7EKE - chains A and B; structure by X-ray diffraction, 2.70 A resolution.

Chain A:
Name: Angiotensin-converting enzyme 2
Organism: Homo sapiens
Notes: EC 3.4.17.23, 3.4.17.-
Reference sequence: Q9BYF1 (ACE2_HUMAN); residues 19-615 here = UniProt positions 19-615
Chain sequence (603 residues; row label = number of the first residue in the row):
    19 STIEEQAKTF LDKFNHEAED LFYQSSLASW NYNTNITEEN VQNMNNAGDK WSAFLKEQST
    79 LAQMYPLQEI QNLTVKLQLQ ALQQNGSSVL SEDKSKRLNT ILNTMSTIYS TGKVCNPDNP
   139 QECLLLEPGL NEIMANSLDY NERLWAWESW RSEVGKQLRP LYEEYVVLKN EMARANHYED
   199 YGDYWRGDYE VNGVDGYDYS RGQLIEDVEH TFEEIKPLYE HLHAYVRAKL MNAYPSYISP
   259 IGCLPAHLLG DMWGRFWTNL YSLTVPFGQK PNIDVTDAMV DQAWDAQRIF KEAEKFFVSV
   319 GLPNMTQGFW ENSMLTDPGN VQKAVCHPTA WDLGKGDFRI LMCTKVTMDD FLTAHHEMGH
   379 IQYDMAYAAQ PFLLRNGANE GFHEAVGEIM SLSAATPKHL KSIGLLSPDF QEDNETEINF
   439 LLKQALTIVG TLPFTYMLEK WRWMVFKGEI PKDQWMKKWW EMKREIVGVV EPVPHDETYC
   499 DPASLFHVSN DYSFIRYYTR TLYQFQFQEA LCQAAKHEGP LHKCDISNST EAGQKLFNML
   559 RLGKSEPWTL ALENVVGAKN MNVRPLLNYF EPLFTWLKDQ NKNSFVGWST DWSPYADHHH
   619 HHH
Disordered / not traced: 615-621
Disulfide bonds: Cys133-Cys141, Cys344-Cys361, Cys530-Cys542
Glycans and other covalent adducts: N-acetylglucosamine (NAG) linked to Asn53, Asn90, Asn322
Construct notes: expression tag (616-621)
Ion coordination: Zn2+: His374, His378, Glu402
Swiss-Prot annotation at these positions:
  - region (Interaction with SARS-CoV spike glycoprotein): Asp30 to Tyr41, Met82 to Pro84, Lys353 to Arg357
  - active site: Glu375 (Proton acceptor), His505 (Proton donor)
  - binding site (chloride): Arg169, Trp477, Lys481
  - binding site (substrate): Arg273, His345, Pro346, Tyr515
  - binding site (Zn(2+)): His374, His378, Glu402
  - glycosylation (N-linked (GlcNAc...) asparagine): Asn53, Asn90, Asn103, Asn322, Asn432, Asn546
  - mutagenesis: Ser19 (S19P: Increases slightly the interaction with RBD domain of SARS-CoV-2 spike protein), Gln24 to Lys26 (Slightly inhibits interaction with SARS-CoV spike glycoprotein), Gln24 (Q24T: Increases slightly the interaction with RBD domain of SARS-CoV-2 spike protein), Ala25 (A25V: Increases slightly the interaction with RBD domain of SARS-CoV-2 spike protein), Thr27 (T27Y: Increases slightly the interaction with RBD domain of SARS-CoV-2 spike protein. In sACE2.v2.2; increases interaction with RBD domain of SARS-CoV-2 spike protein ...), Leu29 (L29F: Increases slightly the interaction with RBD domain of SARS-CoV-2 spike protein), Lys31 (K31D: Abolishes interaction with SARS-CoV spike glycoprotein; K31Y: Increases slightly the interaction with RBD domain of SARS-CoV-2 spike protein), Asn33 (N33D: Increases slightly the interaction with RBD domain of SARS-CoV-2 spike protein), His34 (H34A: Increases slightly the interaction with RBD domain of SARS-CoV-2 spike protein), Glu37 (E37A: No effect on interaction with SARS-CoV spike glycoprotein), Asp38 (D38A: No effect on interaction with SARS-CoV spike glycoprotein), Leu39 (L39R: Increases slightly the interaction with RBD domain of SARS-CoV-2 spike protein), 48 further mutagenesis entries in UniProt

Chain B:
Name: Spike protein S1
Organism: Severe acute respiratory syndrome coronavirus 2
Reference sequence: P0DTC2 (SPIKE_SARS2); residue numbers follow UniProt; this construct covers 319-541
Chain sequence (229 residues; row label = number of the first residue in the row):
   319 RVQPTESIVR FPNITNLCPF GEVFNATRFA SVYAWNRKRI SNCVADYSVL YNSASFSTFK
   379 CYGVSPTKLN DLCFTNVYAD SFVIRGDEVR QIAPGQTGKI ADYNYKLPDD FTGCVIAWNS
   439 NNLDSKVGGN YNYLYRLFRK SNLKPFERDI STEIYQAGST PCNGVEGLNC YFPLQSYGFQ
   499 PTNGVGYQPY RVVVLSFELL HAPATVCGPK KSTNLVKNKC VNFHHHHHH
Disordered / not traced: 319-332, 528-547
Disulfide bonds: Cys336-Cys361, Cys379-Cys432, Cys391-Cys525, Cys480-Cys488
Glycans and other covalent adducts: N-acetylglucosamine (NAG) linked to Asn343
Construct notes: engineered mutation Leu486 (Phe in P0DTC2); expression tag (542-547)
Swiss-Prot annotation at these positions:
  - region: Arg403 to Asp405 (Integrin-binding motif), Asn448 to Phe456 (Immunodominant HLA epitope recognized by the CD8+)
  - glycosylation: Thr323 (O-linked (GalNAc) threonine), Ser325 (O-linked (HexNAc...) serine), Asn331 (N-linked (GlcNAc...) (complex) asparagine), Asn343 (N-linked (GlcNAc...) (complex) asparagine)
  - natural variant: Gly339 (G339D: In strain: Omicron/BA.1, Omicron/BA.2 and 4 more; G339H: In strain: Omicron/BA.2.75, Omicron/XBB.1.5 and 1 more), Arg346 (R346K: In strain: Mu/B.1.621; R346T: In strain: Omicron/BQ.1.1, Omicron/XBB.1.5 and 1 more), Leu368 (L368I: In strain: Omicron/XBB.1.5, Omicron/EG.5.1), Ser371 (S371F: In strain: Omicron/BA.2, Omicron/BA.2.12.1 and 6 more; S371L: In strain: Omicron/BA.1), Ser373 (S373P: In strain: Omicron/BA.1, Omicron/BA.2 and 7 more), Ser375 (S375F: In strain: Omicron/BA.1, Omicron/BA.2 and 7 more), Thr376 (T376A: In strain: Omicron/BA.2, Omicron/BA.2.12.1 and 5 more), Asp405 (D405N: In strain: Omicron/BA.2, Omicron/BA.2.12.1 and 6 more), Arg408 (R408S: In strain: Omicron/BA.2, Omicron/BA.2.12.1 and 6 more), Lys417 (K417N: In strain: Beta/B.1.351, Omicron/BA.1 and 8 more; K417T: In strain: Gamma/P.1), Asn440 (N440K: In strain: Omicron/BA.1, Omicron/BA.2 and 7 more), Lys444 (K444T: In strain: Omicron/BQ.1.1), 15 further natural variant entries in UniProt
  - mutagenesis: Asn331 (N331Q: Reduced viral infectivity), Asn343 (N343Q: Reduced viral infectivity), Leu452 (L452R: Increased resistance to neutralizing antibodies. Decreases HLA binding to NF9 epitope. Increased binding affinity to human ACE2), Tyr453 (Y453F: Decreased HLA binding to NF9 epitope. Increased binding affinity to human ACE2), Ala475 (A475V: Increased resistance to neutralizing antibodies), Val483 (V483A: Increased resistance to neutralizing antibodies), Glu484 (E484D: Increased replication in human TMEM106B overexpressing cells), Phe490 (F490L: Increased resistance to neutralizing antibodies and human covalescent sera neutralization), Gln493 (Q493N: Reduced host ACE2-binding affinity in vitro; Q493Y: Reduced host ACE2-binding affinity in vitro), Asn501 (N501T: Reduced host ACE2-binding affinity in vitro; N501Y: Increased binding affinity to human ACE2), His519 (H519P: Increased resistance to human covalescent sera neutralization)
What the authors report for this chain:
  - mutagenesis - F486L (15 fold), N501T: increased binding to miACE2
  - mutagenesis - N501T: increased binding to Angiotensin-converting enzyme 2 (chain A)

Chain A / chain B interface:
Pairs across the interface (39; chain A residue first):
  Ser19(A) with Ala475(B), hydrogen bond (side chain-backbone)
  Gln24(A) with Ala475(B); Gly476(B); Asn487(B), hydrogen bond
  Thr27(A) with Phe456(B); Ala475(B); Tyr489(B)
  Phe28(A) with Tyr489(B)
  Asp30(A) with Lys417(B), salt bridge; Phe456(B)
  Lys31(A) with Phe456(B); Phe490(B)
  His34(A) with Tyr453(B); Leu455(B); Gln493(B)
  Glu35(A) with Gln493(B), hydrogen bond
  Glu37(A) with Tyr505(B)
  Asp38(A) with Tyr449(B), hydrogen bond; Gly496(B)
  Tyr41(A) with Gln498(B); Thr500(B), hydrogen bond; Asn501(B), hydrogen bond
  Gln42(A) with Gly446(B), hydrogen bond (side chain-backbone); Tyr449(B), hydrogen bond; Gln498(B), hydrogen bond
  Leu45(A) with Gln498(B)
  Met82(A) with Leu486(B), hydrophobic
  Tyr83(A) with Asn487(B), hydrogen bond; Tyr489(B), hydrogen bond
  Asn330(A) with Thr500(B)
  Lys353(A) with Gly496(B), hydrogen bond (side chain-backbone); Asn501(B); Gly502(B), hydrogen bond (backbone-backbone); Tyr505(B)
  Gly354(A) with Gly502(B); Tyr505(B)
  Asp355(A) with Thr500(B)
  Arg357(A) with Thr500(B)
  Arg393(A) with Tyr505(B)
Also at the interface, not in a pair above, chain B (21 interface residues in all): Tyr473, Glu484
Interface features reported in the paper:
  - pairs named by the authors: Leu486(B)-Tyr83(A) (pi stacking)

Summary:
The chain A/chain B interface involves 21 residues from each chain, with 13 hydrogen bonds and 1 salt bridge.
Polar contacts include Asp30(A)-Lys417(B), Ser19(A)-Ala475(B) and Gln24(A)-Asn487(B). The paper describes pi
stacking between Leu486(B) and Tyr83(A). The paper reports that F486L and N501T of chain B increase binding to
miACE2; N501T of chain B increases binding to Angiotensin-converting enzyme 2 (chain A).
Chain A is Angiotensin-converting enzyme 2 (Homo sapiens) and chain B is Spike protein S1 (Severe acute
respiratory syndrome coronavirus 2); the structure, Structure of SARS-CoV-2 spike receptor-binding domain
F486L mutation complexed with human ACE2, was determined by X-ray diffraction (same publication as 7EKC, 7EKF,
7EKG and 7EKH).
